Entry 6WI9 (electron microscopy, 4.30 A resolution (low resolution: residue-level contacts below are approximate; hydrogen-bond / salt-bridge calls are withheld)); this record covers chains A and B of the 6 polymer chains in the assembly.

# Chain A
Protein: Guanine nucleotide-binding protein G(s) subunit alpha isoforms short
From: Homo sapiens
Reference sequence: P63092 (GNAS2_HUMAN); residues 1-394 here = UniProt positions 1-394
Chain sequence (394 residues; numbered 1 to 394; the number before each row is that of its first residue):
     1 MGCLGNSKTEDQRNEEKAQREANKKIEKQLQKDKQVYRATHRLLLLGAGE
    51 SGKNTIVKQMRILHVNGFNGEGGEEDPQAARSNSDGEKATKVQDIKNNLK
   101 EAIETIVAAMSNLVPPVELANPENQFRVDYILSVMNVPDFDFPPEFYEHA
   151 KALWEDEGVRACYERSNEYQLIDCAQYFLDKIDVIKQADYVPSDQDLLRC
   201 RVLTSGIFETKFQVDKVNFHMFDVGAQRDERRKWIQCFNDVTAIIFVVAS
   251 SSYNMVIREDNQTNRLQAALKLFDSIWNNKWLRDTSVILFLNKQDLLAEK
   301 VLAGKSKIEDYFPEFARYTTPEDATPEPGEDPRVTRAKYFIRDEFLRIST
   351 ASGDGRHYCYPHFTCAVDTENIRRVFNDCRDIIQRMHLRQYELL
Not modelled in the structure: 1-11, 48-204, 250-263, 296-307, 365-370
Sequence notes: conflict Asn54 (Ser in P63092), Ala226 (Gly in P63092), Ala268 (Glu in P63092), Lys271 (Asn in P63092), Asp274 (Lys in P63092), Lys280 (Arg in P63092), Asp284 (Thr in P63092), Thr285 (Ile in P63092)

# Chain B
Protein: Guanine nucleotide-binding protein G(I)/G(S)/G(T) subunit beta-1
From: Homo sapiens
Reference sequence: P62873 (GBB1_HUMAN); residues 1-340 here = UniProt positions 1-340
Chain sequence (340 residues; each row starts with the number of its first residue):
     1 MSELDQLRQEAEQLKNQIRDARKACADATLSQITNNIDPVGRIQMRTRRT
    51 LRGHLAKIYAMHWGTDSRLLVSASQDGKLIIWDSYTTNKVHAIPLRSSWV
   101 MTCAYAPSGNYVACGGLDNICSIYNLKTREGNVRVSRELAGHTGYLSCCR
   151 FLDDNQIVTSSGDTTCALWDIETGQQTTTFTGHTGDVMSLSLAPDTRLFV
   201 SGACDASAKLWDVREGMCRQTFTGHESDINAICFFPNGNAFATGSDDATC
   251 RLFDLRADQELMTYSHDNIICGITSVSFSKSGRLLLAGYDDFNCNVWDAL
   301 KADRAGVLAGHDNRVSCLGVTDDGMAVATGSWDSFLKIWN
Not modelled in the structure: 1-2
Curated features (UniProtKB/Swiss-Prot):
  - modified residue: Ser2 (N-acetylserine), His266 (Phosphohistidine)
  - natural variant: Leu30 (L30F: In MRD42; uncertain significance), Arg52 (R52G: In MRD42), Gly64 (G64V: In MRD42), Asp76 (D76E: In MRD42; D76G: In MRD42), Gly77 (G77S: In MRD42), Lys78 (K78R: In MRD42), Ile80 (I80N: In MRD42; I80T: In MRD42), His91 (H91R: In MRD42; uncertain significance), Ala92 (A92T: In MRD42), Pro94 (P94S: In MRD42), Leu95 (L95P: In MRD42), Arg96 (R96L: In MRD42), 5 further natural variant entries in UniProt

# How chain A and chain B interact
Residue-residue contacts - 40 pairs, chain A then chain B:
  Gln19(A) - Asp83(B)
  Gln19(A) - Thr86(B)
  Gln19(A) - Asn88(B)
  Asn23(A) - Asn88(B)
  Asn23(A) - Lys89(B)
  Ile26(A) - Lys89(B)
  Ile26(A) - Ala92(B)
  Glu27(A) - Lys89(B)
  Leu30(A) - Gly53(B)
  Lys34(A) - Leu55(B)
  Tyr37(A) - Leu55(B)
  Tyr37(A) - Ala56(B)
  Tyr37(A) - Asp76(B)
  Gly206(A) - Leu117(B)
  Gly206(A) - Asp118(B)
  Gly206(A) - Asn119(B)
  Ile207(A) - Asp118(B)
  Phe222(A) - Trp99(B)
  Ala226(A) - Thr143(B)
  Gln227(A) - Leu117(B)
  Gln227(A) - Asn119(B)
  Gln227(A) - Gly144(B)
  Gln227(A) - Tyr145(B)
  Arg228(A) - Gly162(B)
  Arg228(A) - Thr164(B)
  Arg232(A) - Asp228(B)
  Lys233(A) - Tyr145(B)
  Lys233(A) - Met188(B)
  Lys233(A) - Cys204(B)
  Trp234(A) - Leu117(B)
  Gln236(A) - Arg314(B)
  Gln236(A) - Trp332(B)
  Cys237(A) - Gln75(B)
  Phe238(A) - Trp99(B)
  Phe238(A) - Leu117(B)
  Asn239(A) - Trp332(B)
  Asp240(A) - Lys57(B)
  Asp240(A) - Gln75(B)
  Trp281(A) - Asp290(B)
  Trp281(A) - Arg314(B)
Also at the interface, not in a pair above, chain A (26 interface residues in all): Ala22, Asp33, Arg38, Leu43
Also at the interface, not in a pair above, chain B (32 interface residues in all): Arg68, Lys78, Asp186, Ile229, Asn230, Asn313

# Overview
26 residues of chain A face 32 of chain B across their interface.
Here chain A is Guanine nucleotide-binding protein G(s) subunit alpha isoforms short and chain B is Guanine
nucleotide-binding protein G(I)/G(S)/G(T) subunit beta-1, both from Homo sapiens. Entry 6WI9 (Human secretin
receptor Gs complex) was determined by electron microscopy, deposited together with 6WZG.
